PDB entry 4ZFW | X-ray diffraction, 2.54 A resolution | chains A and B

# Chain A
Name: rRNA N-glycosidase
Organism: Momordica charantia
Notes: EC 3.2.2.22
Reference sequence: B7X8M2 (B7X8M2_MOMCH); residues 1-247 here correspond to UniProt positions 24-270 (UniProt number = residue number + 23)
Chain sequence (247 residues; numbered 1 to 247; the number before each row is that of its first residue):
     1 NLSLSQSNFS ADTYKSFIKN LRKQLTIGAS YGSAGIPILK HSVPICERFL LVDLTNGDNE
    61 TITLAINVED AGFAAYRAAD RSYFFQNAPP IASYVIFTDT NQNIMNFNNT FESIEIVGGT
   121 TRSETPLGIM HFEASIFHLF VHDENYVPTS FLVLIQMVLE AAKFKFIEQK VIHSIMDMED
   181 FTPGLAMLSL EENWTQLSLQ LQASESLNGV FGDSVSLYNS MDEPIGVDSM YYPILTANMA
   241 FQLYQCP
Disulfide bonds: Cys46 forms a disulfide with the same residue of a neighbouring copy of this chain
Covalently attached groups: N-acetylglucosamine (NAG) linked to Asn108

# Chain B
Name: rRNA N-glycosidase
Organism: Momordica charantia
Notes: EC 3.2.2.22
Reference sequence: B7X8M2 (B7X8M2_MOMCH); residues 1-261 here correspond to UniProt positions 287-547 (UniProt number = residue number + 286)
Chain sequence (261 residues; each row starts with the number of its first residue):
     1 NEQCSPQQRT TRISGRDGLC VDVYGALTAD GSRVILYPCG QQQNQQWTFY PDNTIRSLGK
    61 CLATSALSSG SNVVITNCDY LRYDDGWMVS SSGTMMNKSS HLVLTANAAT SRTNLTGENN
   121 VFAAKQAWRI GNYVEPIVTT IIGLRHMCLE ATDNDTNVWL ESCVKNKTKQ YWALYSDDTI
   181 RVNNNRNLCV SSSTDSSSKL IVIRRCDGSI NQRWVFTPQG TISNPGYEAV MDVAQNDVYL
   241 KKIVLSSATD KGNGQQWTVF Y
Disulfide bonds: Cys20-Cys39, Cys61-Cys78, Cys148-Cys163, Cys189-Cys206
Covalently attached groups: N-acetylglucosamine (NAG) linked to Asn97, Asn114
Ligand contacts: beta-D-galactopyranose / alpha-D-galactopyranose: Asp22, Val23, Tyr24, Gly25, Ala26, Ile35, Tyr37, Gln42, Asn44, Arg112

# Interface between chain A and chain B
Residue-residue contacts (65; chain A residue first):
  Ala11(A) with His146(B)
  Asp12(A) with His146(B), salt bridge
  Lys15(A) with His146(B)
  Ala34(A) with Pro218(B)
  Gly35(A) with Pro218(B)
  Phe166(A) with Phe260(B), hydrophobic; Tyr261(B), hydrophobic
  Gln169(A) with Ile142(B); Thr258(B); Phe260(B)
  Lys170(A) with Phe260(B)
  Ile172(A) with His146(B)
  His173(A) with Ile142(B); Phe260(B)
  Met176(A) with His146(B)
  Leu190(A) with Tyr261(B)
  Leu199(A) with Gln3(B)
  Ala203(A) with Gln3(B); Cys4(B)
  Ser206(A) with Pro6(B); Pro51(B)
  Leu207(A) with Pro6(B); Arg9(B); Phe49(B); Tyr50(B); Pro51(B)
  Asn208(A) with Asn53(B); Trp87(B), hydrogen bond (side chain-backbone); Met88(B); Val89(B), hydrogen bond (side chain-backbone)
  Val210(A) with Arg9(B); Ile130(B), hydrophobic
  Phe211(A) with Arg9(B)
  Gly212(A) with Pro6(B); Arg9(B), hydrogen bond (backbone-side chain)
  Asp213(A) with Arg9(B)
  Ser214(A) with Arg9(B)
  Tyr218(A) with Tyr261(B)
  Asn219(A) with Tyr261(B)
  Ser220(A) with Tyr261(B), hydrogen bond (side chain-backbone)
  Pro224(A) with Tyr133(B)
  Ile225(A) with Tyr133(B), hydrophobic
  Gly226(A) with Tyr133(B)
  Asp228(A) with Thr11(B), hydrogen bond; Gly131(B); Asn132(B), hydrogen bond (side chain-backbone)
  Ser229(A) with Ile130(B), hydrogen bond (side chain-backbone)
  Met230(A) with Ser91(B)
  Tyr231(A) with Val89(B); Ser90(B); Ser91(B); Arg129(B); Ile130(B)
  Tyr232(A) with Arg129(B); Gly131(B); Asn132(B); Tyr133(B), hydrogen bond (side chain-backbone)
  Ile234(A) with Ile137(B), hydrophobic; Tyr261(B), hydrophobic
  Thr236(A) with Phe216(B); Pro218(B)
  Ala237(A) with Phe216(B), hydrophobic
  Asn238(A) with Tyr261(B), hydrogen bond
  Gln245(A) with Cys4(B)
  Cys246(A) with Cys4(B), hydrogen bond
Other interface residues (no listed pair), chain A (44 interface residues in all): Lys19, Ser33, Ile36, Lys165, Pro233
Other interface residues (no listed pair), chain B (37 interface residues in all): Asn1, Gln8, Gly93, Arg145, Leu174, Thr217, Gly220, Asn253, Gln256, Val259

# Summary
44 residues of chain A and 37 residues of chain B are in contact, with 10 hydrogen bonds and 1 salt bridge.
Among the polar pairs are Asp12(A)-His146(B), Asn208(A)-Trp87(B) and Asn208(A)-Val89(B). Bound to chain B:
beta-D-galactopyranose / alpha-D-galactopyranose. N-acetylglucosamine is covalently linked to Asn108(A).
Chain A is rRNA N-glycosidase and chain B is rRNA N-glycosidase, both from Momordica charantia; the structure,
Structural studies on a non-toxic homologue of type II RIPs from Momordica charantia (bitter gourd) in ...,
was determined by X-ray diffraction, deposited together with 4Z8S, 4Z9W, 4ZA3, 4ZBV, 4ZFU, 4ZFY, 4ZGR and
4ZLB.
